PDB entry 7JL3 | electron microscopy, 4.20 A resolution (low resolution: residue-level contacts below are approximate; hydrogen-bond / salt-bridge calls are withheld) | chains A and C of the 8 polymer chains in the assembly

[Chain A (and C)]
Protein: Antiviral innate immune response receptor RIG-I
Source organism: Homo sapiens
Notes: EC 3.6.4.13; chain C of this document is another copy of the same molecule, construct and numbering; everything in this record applies to it too
Reference sequence: O95786 (DDX58_HUMAN), isoform O95786-2; residues 204-925 here correspond to UniProt positions 159-880 (UniProt number = residue number - 45)
Chain sequence (722 residues; each row starts with the number of its first residue):
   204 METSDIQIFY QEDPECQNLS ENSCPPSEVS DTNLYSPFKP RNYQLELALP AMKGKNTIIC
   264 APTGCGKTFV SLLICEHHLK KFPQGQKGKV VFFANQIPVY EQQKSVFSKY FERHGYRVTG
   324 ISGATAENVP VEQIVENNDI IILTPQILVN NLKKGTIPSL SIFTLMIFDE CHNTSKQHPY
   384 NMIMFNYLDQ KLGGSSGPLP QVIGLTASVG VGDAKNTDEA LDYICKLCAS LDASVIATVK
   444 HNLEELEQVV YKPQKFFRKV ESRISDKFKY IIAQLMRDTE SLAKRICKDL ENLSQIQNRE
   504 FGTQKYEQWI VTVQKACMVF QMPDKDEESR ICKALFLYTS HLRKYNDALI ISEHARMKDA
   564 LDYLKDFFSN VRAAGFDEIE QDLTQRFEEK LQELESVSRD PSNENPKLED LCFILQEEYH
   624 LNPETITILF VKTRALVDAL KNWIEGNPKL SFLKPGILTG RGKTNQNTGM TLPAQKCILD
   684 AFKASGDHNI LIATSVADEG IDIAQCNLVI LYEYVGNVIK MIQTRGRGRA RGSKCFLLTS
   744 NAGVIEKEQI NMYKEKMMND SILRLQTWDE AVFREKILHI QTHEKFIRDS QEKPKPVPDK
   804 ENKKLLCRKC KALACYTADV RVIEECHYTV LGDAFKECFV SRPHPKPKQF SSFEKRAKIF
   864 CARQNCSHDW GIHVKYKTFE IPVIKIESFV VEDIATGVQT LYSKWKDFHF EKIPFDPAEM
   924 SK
Disordered / not traced: 204-238, 398-399, 527, 575-580, 666-671, 687-688, 797-803, 852-857, 919-925
Ion coordination: Zn2+: Cys810, Cys813, Cys864, Cys869
Ligand contacts:
  - ADP (adenosine-5'-diphosphate): Phe241, Lys242, Arg244, Gln247, Pro265, Thr266, Gly267, Cys268, Gly269, Lys270, Thr271, Phe272, Asp705, Arg732
  - tetrafluoroaluminate (ALF): Thr266, Lys270, Glu373, Ala410, Glu702, Gly703, Gln726, Arg730, Arg732

[Chain A / chain C interface]
Contacting residue pairs (8; chain A residue first):
  Val332(A) - Ile753(C)
  Pro333(A) - Lys418(C)
  Pro333(A) - Tyr756(C)
  Glu335(A) - Tyr756(C)
  Gln336(A) - Tyr756(C)
  Cys680(A) - Asn501(C)
  Thr881(A) - Ile790(C)
  Phe882(A) - Phe789(C)
Interface residues without a listed pair, chain A (8 interface residues in all): Ile337
Interface residues without a listed pair, chain C (7 interface residues in all): Glu749

[Overview]
8 residues of chain A and 7 residues of chain C are in contact. Chain A binds ADP and tetrafluoroaluminate.
Cys810(A), Cys813(A), Cys864(A) and Cys869(A) coordinate Zn2+.
Chain A and chain C are both Antiviral innate immune response receptor RIG-I (Homo sapiens); the structure,
Cryo-EM structure of RIG-I:dsRNA filament in complex with RIPLET PrySpry domain (trimer), was determined by
electron microscopy together with 7JL0, 7JL1, 7JL2 and 7JL4 from the same study.
